PDB entry 7W0D | electron microscopy, 4.18 A resolution (low resolution: residue-level contacts below are approximate; hydrogen-bond / salt-bridge calls are withheld) | chains B and A of the 6 polymer chains in the assembly

[Chain B]
Name: Loquacious, isoform D
Organism: Drosophila melanogaster
Reference sequence: M9MRT5 (M9MRT5_DROME); residues 1-359 here = UniProt positions 1-359
Sequence (359 residues; row label = number of the first residue in the row):
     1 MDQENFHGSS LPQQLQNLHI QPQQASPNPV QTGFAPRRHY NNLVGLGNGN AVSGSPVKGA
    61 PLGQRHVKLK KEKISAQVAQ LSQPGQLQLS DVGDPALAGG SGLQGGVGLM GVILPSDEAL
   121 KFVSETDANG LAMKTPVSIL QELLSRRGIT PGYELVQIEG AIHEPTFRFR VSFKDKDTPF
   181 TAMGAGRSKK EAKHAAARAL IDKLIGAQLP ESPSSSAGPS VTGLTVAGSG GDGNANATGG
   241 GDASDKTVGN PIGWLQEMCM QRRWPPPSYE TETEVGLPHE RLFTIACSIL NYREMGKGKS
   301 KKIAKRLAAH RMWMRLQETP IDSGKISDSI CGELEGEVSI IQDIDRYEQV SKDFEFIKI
Disordered / not traced: 1-343

[Chain A]
Name: Dicer-2, isoform A
Organism: Drosophila melanogaster
Notes: EC 3.1.21.1, 3.1.26.-, 3.1.26.3, 3.6.1.3
Reference sequence: A1ZAW0 (A1ZAW0_DROME); numbering as in UniProt (aligned over 1-1722)
Sequence (1722 residues; numbered 1 to 1722; the number before each row is that of its first residue):
     1 MEDVEIKPRG YQLRLVDHLT KSNGIVYLPT GSGKTFVAIL VLKRFSQDFD KPIESGGKRA
    61 LFMCNTVELA RQQAMAVRRC TNFKVGFYVG EQGVDDWTRG MWSDEIKKNQ VLVGTAQVFL
   121 DMVTQTYVAL SSLSVVIIDE CHHGTGHHPF REFMRLFTIA NQTKLPRVVG LTGVLIKGNE
   181 ITNVATKLKE LEITYRGNII TVSDTKEMEN VMLYATKPTE VMVSFPHQEQ VLTVTRLISA
   241 EIEKFYVSLD LMNIGVQPIR RSKSLQCLRD PSKKSFVKQL FNDFLYQMKE YGIYAASIAI
   301 ISLIVEFDIK RRQAETLSVK LMHRTALTLC EKIRHLLVQK LQDMTYDDDD DNVNTEEVIM
   361 NFSTPKVQRF LMSLKVSFAD KDPKDICCLV FVERRYTCKC IYGLLLNYIQ STPELRNVLT
   421 PQFMVGRNNI SPDFESVLER KWQKSAIQQF RDGNANLMIC SSVLEEGIDV QACNHVFILD
   481 PVKTFNMYVQ SKGRARTTEA KFVLFTADKE REKTIQQIYQ YRKAHNDIAE YLKDRVLEKT
   541 EPELYEIKGH FQDDIDPFTN ENGAVLLPNN ALAILHRYCQ TIPTDAFGFV IPWFHVLQED
   601 ERDRIFGVSA KGKHVISINM PVNCMLRDTI YSDPMDNVKT AKISAAFKAC KVLYSLGELN
   661 ERFVPKTLKE RVASIADVHF EHWNKYGDSV TATVNKADKS KDRTYKTECP LEFYDALPRV
   721 GEICYAYEIF LEPQFESCEY TEHMYLNLQT PRNYAILLRN KLPRLAEMPL FSNQGKLHVR
   781 VANAPLEVII QNSEQLELLH QFHGMVFRDI LKIWHPFFVL DRRSKENSYL VVPLILGAGE
   841 QKCFDWELMT NFRRLPQSHG SNVQQREQQP APRPEDFEGK IVTQWYANYD KPMLVTKVHR
   901 ELTPLSYMEK NQQDKTYYEF TMSKYGNRIG DVVHKDKFMI EVRDLTEQLT FYVHNRGKFN
   961 AKSKAKMKVI LIPELCFNFN FPGDLWLKLI FLPSILNRMY FLLHAEALRK RFNTYLNLHL
  1021 LPFNGTDYMP RPLEIDYSLK RNVDPLGNVI PTEDIEEPKS LLEPMPTKSI EASVANLEIT
  1081 EFENPWQKYM EPVDLSRNLL STYPVELDYY YHFSVGNVCE MNEMDFEDKE YWAKNQFHMP
  1141 TGNIYGNRTP AKTNANVPAL MPSKPTVRGK VKPLLILQKT VSKEHITPAE QGEFLAAITA
  1201 SSAADVFDME RLEILGNSFL KLSATLYLAS KYSDWNEGTL TEVKSKLVSN RNLLFCLIDA
  1261 DIPKTLNTIQ FTPRYTWLPP GISLPHNVLA LWRENPEFAK IIGPHNLRDL ALGDEESLVK
  1321 GNCSDINYNR FVEGCRANGQ SFYAGADFSS EVNFCVGLVT IPNKVIADTL EALLGVIVKN
  1381 YGLQHAFKML EYFKICRADI DKPLTQLLNL ELGGKKMRAN VNTTEIDGFL INHYYLEKNL
  1441 GYTFKDRRYL LQALTHPSYP TNRITGSYQE LEFIGNAILD FLISAYIFEN NTKMNPGALT
  1501 DLRSALVNNT TLACICVRHR LHFFILAENA KLSEIISKFV NFQESQGHRV TNYVRILLEE
  1561 ADVQPTPLDL DDELDMTELP HANKCISQEA EKGVPPKGEF NMSTNVDVPK ALGDVLEALI
  1621 AAVYLDCRDL QRTWEVIFNL FEPELQEFTR KVPINHIRQL VEHKHAKPVF SSPIVEGETV
  1681 MVSCQFTCME KTIKVYGFGS NKDQAKLSAA KHALQQLSKC DA
Disordered / not traced: 1, 1041-1168, 1553-1601
Construct notes: engineered mutation N1217 (Asp in A1ZAW0), N1476 (Asp in A1ZAW0)
Residues lining bound ligands: ADP (adenosine-5'-diphosphate): E2, I6, K7, P8, R9, Q12, P29, T30, G31, S32, G33, K34, T35, F36, Y214, D469
What the authors report for this chain:
  - mutagenesis - D1217N/D1476N: abolished catalytic activity

[How chain B and chain A interact]
Contacting residue pairs (42; chain B residue first):
  I344(B) with Q230(A); L232(A)
  D345(B) with L232(A); F362(A)
  R346(B) with M344(A); N361(A); F362(A)
  Y347(B) with Q228(A); L232(A); G292(A); I293(A); N361(A); F362(A); S363(A); Q368(A)
  E348(B) with Q228(A); Q368(A)
  Q349(B) with M360(A)
  V350(B) with P365(A); Q368(A); R369(A); M372(A)
  S351(B) with R369(A); M372(A)
  K352(B) with M372(A); K375(A)
  F354(B) with V223(A); R369(A); M372(A); S373(A)
  F356(B) with V221(A); V223(A); V376(A)
  I357(B) with V221(A); M222(A); R511(A)
  K358(B) with V221(A)
  I359(B) with E220(A); V221(A); M222(A); Y519(A); R522(A)
Other interface residues (no listed pair), chain B (16 interface residues in all): D353, E355
Other interface residues (no listed pair), chain A (27 interface residues in all): P226, T364, I518
Interface features reported in the paper:
  - hot spots on chain B (mutagenesis) - Y347A, F356D, I359D: decreased binding to Dicer-2, isoform A (chain A)

[Overview]
The interface between chain B and chain A involves 16 residues on one side and 27 on the other. Chain A binds
ADP. From the paper: Y347A, F356D and I359D of chain B reduce binding to Dicer-2, isoform A (chain A);
D1217N/D1476N of chain A abolish catalytic activity.
Here chain B is Loquacious, isoform D and chain A is Dicer-2, isoform A, both from Drosophila melanogaster.
Entry 7W0D (Dicer2-LoqsPD-dsRNA complex at mid-translocation state) was determined by electron microscopy,
deposited together with 7W0A, 7W0B, 7W0C, 7W0E and 7W0F.
